PDB entry 4RR1 | X-ray diffraction, 2.30 A resolution | chains A and C of the 3 polymer chains in the assembly

[Chain A (and C)]
Name: Protease degS
Organism: Escherichia coli
Notes: fragment: protease and pdz domains; chain C of this document is another copy of the same molecule, construct and numbering; everything in this record applies to it too
UniProtKB: H9UXC8 (H9UXC8_ECOLX); residues 43-355 here = UniProt positions 43-355
Amino-acid sequence (320 residues; each row starts with the number of its first residue):
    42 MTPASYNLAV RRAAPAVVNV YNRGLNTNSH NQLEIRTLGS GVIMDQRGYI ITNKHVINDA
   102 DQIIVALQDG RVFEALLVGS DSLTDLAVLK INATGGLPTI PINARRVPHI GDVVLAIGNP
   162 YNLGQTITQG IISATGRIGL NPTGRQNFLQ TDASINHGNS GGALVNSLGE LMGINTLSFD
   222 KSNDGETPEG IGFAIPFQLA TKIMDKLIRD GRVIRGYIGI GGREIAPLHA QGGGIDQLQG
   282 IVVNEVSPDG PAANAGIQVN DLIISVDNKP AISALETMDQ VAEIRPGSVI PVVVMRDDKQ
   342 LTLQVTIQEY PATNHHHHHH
Unresolved in the structure: 161-162, 220-228, 267-280, 337-340, 353-361 (chain C: 66-73, 160-162, 219-228, 264-280, 336-342, 355-361)
Modified positions: Mse42, Mse85, Mse213, Mse245, Mse319, Mse336 (selenomethionine; parent Met)
Differences from the reference sequence: expression tag (42, 356-361)
What the authors report for this chain:
  - mutagenesis - H198P (6-fold), H198P/P229A, P229A: increased catalytic activity
  - mutagenesis - P161A, Y162A, L164A, T167V, T169A, Q191A, N197A, I232A, F234A: abolished catalytic activity on YYF
  - mutagenesis - R178A, F220A: abolished catalytic activity
  - mutagenesis - R178A/H198P, H198P/F220A, E230A: decreased catalytic activity
  - mutagenesis - P161A, Y162A, L164A, T167V, T169A, R178A, Q191A, N197A, F220A, I232A, F234A: unchanged binding to OMP peptide
  - mutagenesis - I179A, Q187A, D221A: decreased catalytic activity on YYF
  - mutagenesis - H198P/E230A: unchanged catalytic activity

[Chain A / chain C interface]
Contacting residue pairs (31; chain A residue first):
  Leu49(A) - Mse42(C)  hydrophobic
  Arg53(A) - Mse42(C)
  Arg147(A) - Pro44(C)
  His150(A) - Asn48(C)
  Ile151(A) - Asn48(C)  hydrogen bond (backbone-side chain)
  Ile151(A) - Val51(C)
  Ile151(A) - Ile168(C)  hydrophobic
  Gly152(A) - Ser46(C)
  Gly152(A) - Tyr47(C)  hydrogen bond (backbone-backbone)
  Asp153(A) - Ala45(C)
  Asp153(A) - Ser46(C)  hydrogen bond
  Val154(A) - Ala45(C)  hydrogen bond (backbone-backbone)
  Val154(A) - Tyr47(C)  hydrophobic
  Gln170(A) - Gln170(C)  hydrogen bond
  Ile172(A) - Leu156(C)  hydrophobic
  Ile172(A) - Ile168(C)
  Ile172(A) - Thr169(C)
  Ile172(A) - Gln170(C)
  Ser174(A) - Thr167(C)
  Ser174(A) - Ile168(C)  hydrogen bond (side chain-backbone)
  Gln187(A) - Leu164(C)
  Gln191(A) - Leu164(C)
  Gln191(A) - Thr167(C)
  Asp193(A) - Thr169(C)
  Asp193(A) - Gln170(C)  hydrogen bond (side chain-backbone)
  Asn207(A) - Pro44(C)
  Ser208(A) - Pro44(C)
  Ser208(A) - Ala45(C)  hydrogen bond (side chain-backbone)
  Leu209(A) - Mse42(C)  hydrophobic
  Glu230(A) - Asn197(C)
  Phe234(A) - Leu164(C)  hydrophobic
Other interface residues (no listed pair), chain A (26 interface residues in all): Tyr47, Ile173, Ala175, Arg186, Pro229, Gly231, Ile232
Other interface residues (no listed pair), chain C (18 interface residues in all): Thr43, Asn163, Gln166, Ser195

[In short]
26 residues of chain A and 18 residues of chain C are in contact; the contacts include 8 hydrogen bonds. Among
the polar pairs are Ile151(A)-Asn48(C), Asp153(A)-Ser46(C) and Gln170(A)-Gln170(C). The paper reports that
P161A, Y162A and L164A of chain A, among others, abolish catalytic activity on YYF; H198P, H198P/P229A and
P229A of chain A increase catalytic activity; 21 substitutions were tested in all.
Chain A and chain C are both Protease degS (Escherichia coli); the structure, re-refinement of entry 1sot,
Crystal Structure of the DegS stress sensor, was determined by X-ray diffraction, deposited together with
4RQY, 4RQZ and 4RR0.
